7E8S - chains G and H of the 22 polymer chains in the assembly; structure by electron microscopy, 4.36 A resolution (low resolution: residue-level contacts below are approximate; hydrogen-bond / salt-bridge calls are withheld).

== Chain G ==
Molecule: Trafficking protein particle complex subunit 31
From: Saccharomyces cerevisiae (strain ATCC 204508 / S288c)
Reference sequence: Q03337 (TRS31_YEAST); numbering as in UniProt (aligned over 1-283)
Chain sequence (283 residues; numbered 1 to 283; the number before each row is that of its first residue):
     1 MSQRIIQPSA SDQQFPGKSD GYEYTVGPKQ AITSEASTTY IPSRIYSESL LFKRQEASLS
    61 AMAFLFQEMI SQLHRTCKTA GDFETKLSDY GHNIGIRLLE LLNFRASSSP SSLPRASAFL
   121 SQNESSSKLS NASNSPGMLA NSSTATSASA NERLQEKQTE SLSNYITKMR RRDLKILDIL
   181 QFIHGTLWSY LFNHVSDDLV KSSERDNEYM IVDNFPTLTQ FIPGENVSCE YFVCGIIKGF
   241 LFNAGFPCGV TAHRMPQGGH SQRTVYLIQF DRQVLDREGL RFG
Not modelled in the structure: 1-24, 109-162, 283
Differences from the reference sequence: conflict Ser108 (Val in Q03337)

== Chain H ==
Molecule: Trafficking protein particle complex subunit 20
From: Saccharomyces cerevisiae (strain ATCC 204508 / S288c)
Reference sequence: P38334 (TRS20_YEAST); residues 1-175 here = UniProt positions 1-175
Chain sequence (175 residues; each row starts with the number of its first residue):
     1 MPQYFAIIGK KDNPVYEIEF TNAENPQGFP QDLKELNPFI LHASLDIVED LQWQINPTSQ
    61 LNGNGGNGSN GGGGFLRSRA VNNTDNCYLG KVDHFYGLAI TAYISYSGMK FVMIHGNSAN
   121 SSVVIDDNNM RSFYQEVHEL YVKTLMNPFY KITDPIRSPA FDSRVRTLAR KHLSK
Not modelled in the structure: 1, 59-83, 174-175

== How chain G and chain H interact ==
Residue-residue contacts (82):
  Val26(G) with Pro159(H); Asp162(H)
  Gly27(G) with Arg157(H)
  Pro28(G) with Glu17(H)
  Ala31(G) with Glu17(H)
  Ile32(G) with Tyr4(H); Glu17(H); Ile18(H); Glu19(H)
  Thr33(G) with Glu19(H)
  Ser34(G) with Glu19(H)
  Glu35(G) with Glu19(H); Phe20(H); Thr21(H); Arg166(H)
  Ala36(G) with Thr21(H)
  Ser37(G) with Thr21(H); Asn22(H)
  Thr38(G) with Arg170(H); Leu173(H)
  Thr39(G) with Arg170(H)
  Tyr40(G) with Arg170(H)
  Ile41(G) with Arg170(H)
  Pro42(G) with Thr167(H); Arg170(H)
  Arg44(G) with Arg164(H)
  Ile45(G) with Arg164(H)
  Tyr46(G) with Arg164(H)
  Ser47(G) with Arg164(H)
  Glu48(G) with Lys143(H)
  Leu50(G) with Glu139(H); Val142(H)
  Ile96(G) with Leu145(H)
  Arg97(G) with Leu145(H); Met146(H); Asn147(H); Pro148(H); Tyr150(H); Lys151(H)
  Leu99(G) with Tyr106(H)
  Glu100(G) with Ser105(H); Tyr106(H); Ser107(H); His138(H); Val142(H)
  Leu101(G) with Met146(H)
  Asn103(G) with Tyr106(H)
  Phe104(G) with Gln135(H); His138(H); Glu139(H)
  Ser163(G) with Glu139(H)
  Asn164(G) with Glu139(H)
  Thr167(G) with Gln135(H)
  Lys168(G) with Asp85(H); Arg131(H); Gln135(H)
  Met169(G) with Asp85(H); Cys87(H); Tyr103(H); Tyr106(H); Gln135(H); His138(H)
  Arg170(G) with Asp85(H); Tyr106(H)
  Arg171(G) with Thr84(H); Asp85(H); Asn86(H)
  Arg172(G) with Gln52(H); Asn86(H); Ile104(H); Tyr106(H)
  Leu174(G) with Trp53(H); Gln54(H)
  Asn243(G) with Lys10(H); Ser107(H); Ile152(H)
  Gly245(G) with Trp53(H)
  Phe246(G) with Trp53(H)
  Arg277(G) with Trp53(H)
  Arg281(G) with Trp53(H); Ile55(H)
  Phe282(G) with Ile55(H)
Also at the interface, not in a pair above, chain G (46 interface residues in all): Thr25, Lys29, Ser107
Also at the interface, not in a pair above, chain H (49 interface residues in all): Tyr16, Ala23, Tyr88, Phe149, Pro155, Ser158, Ser163

== Summary ==
46 residues of chain G and 49 residues of chain H are in contact.
Chain G is Trafficking protein particle complex subunit 31 and chain H is Trafficking protein particle complex
subunit 20, both from Saccharomyces cerevisiae (strain ATCC 204508 / S288c); the structure, Intact TRAPPII
(state I), was determined by electron microscopy together with 7E2C, 7E2D, 7E8T, 7E93, 7E94 and 7EA3 from the
same study.
